PDB entry 4L0V | X-ray diffraction, 1.70 A resolution | chains A and C

Chain A:
Molecule: Tankyrase-2
Organism: Homo sapiens
Notes: EC 2.4.2.30; fragment: C-terminal fragment
UniProtKB: Q9H2K2 (TNKS2_HUMAN); numbering as in UniProt (aligned over 946-1113)
Sequence (191 residues; each row starts with the number of its first residue):
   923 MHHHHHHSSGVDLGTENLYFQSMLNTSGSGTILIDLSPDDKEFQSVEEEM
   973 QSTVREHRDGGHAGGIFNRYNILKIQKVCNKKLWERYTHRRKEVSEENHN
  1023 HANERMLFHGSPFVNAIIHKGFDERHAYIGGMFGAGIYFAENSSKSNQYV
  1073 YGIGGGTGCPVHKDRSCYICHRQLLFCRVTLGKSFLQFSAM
Disordered / not traced: 923-951, 1113
Construct notes: expression tag (923-945)
Ion coordination: Zn2+: Cys1081, His1084, Cys1089, Cys1092
Ligand contacts: 2-(4-chlorophenyl)-4H-chromen-4-one (1V1): Phe1030, His1031, Gly1032, Ser1033, Pro1034, Phe1035, His1048, Ala1049, Tyr1050, Tyr1060, Phe1061, Ala1062, Lys1067, Ser1068, Tyr1071, Ile1075
UniProt features mapped onto this chain:
  - binding site (Zn(2+)): Cys1081, His1084, Cys1089, Cys1092
  - mutagenesis: Met1054 (M1054V: Loss of activity)

Chain C:
Molecule: Tankyrase-2
Organism: Homo sapiens
Notes: EC 2.4.2.30; fragment: C-terminal fragment
UniProtKB: Q9H2K2 (TNKS2_HUMAN); numbering as in UniProt (aligned over 1114-1162)
Sequence (49 residues; row label = number of the first residue in the row):
  1114 KMAHSPPGHHSVTGRPSVNGLALAEYVIYRGEQAYPEYLITYQIMRPEG
Disordered / not traced: 1114, 1162

Chain A / chain C interface:
Residue-residue contacts (160):
  Leu955(A) - Leu1152(C)  hydrophobic
  Leu958(A) - Tyr1151(C)  hydrophobic
  Glu964(A) - Tyr1151(C)  hydrogen bond
  Val968(A) - Tyr1151(C)  hydrophobic
  Val968(A) - Ile1153(C)  hydrophobic
  Met972(A) - Ile1153(C)  hydrophobic
  Met972(A) - Tyr1155(C)  hydrophobic
  Arg977(A) - Asn1132(C)
  Arg977(A) - Leu1134(C)
  Arg977(A) - Ala1135(C)
  Arg980(A) - Val1131(C)
  Gly986(A) - Ile1157(C)
  Ile988(A) - Met1158(C)
  Ile988(A) - Pro1160(C)
  Phe989(A) - Ile1157(C)  hydrophobic
  Phe989(A) - Met1158(C)
  Asn990(A) - Pro1160(C)
  Arg991(A) - Met1158(C)  hydrogen bond (backbone-backbone)
  Tyr992(A) - Tyr1155(C)  hydrophobic
  Tyr992(A) - Gln1156(C)
  Tyr992(A) - Met1158(C)
  Asn993(A) - Tyr1155(C)
  Asn993(A) - Gln1156(C)  hydrogen bond (backbone-backbone)
  Asn993(A) - Met1158(C)
  Ile994(A) - Thr1154(C)
  Ile994(A) - Tyr1155(C)  hydrophobic
  Leu995(A) - Thr1154(C)  hydrogen bond (backbone-backbone)
  Leu995(A) - Tyr1155(C)
  Leu995(A) - Gln1156(C)
  Lys996(A) - Leu1152(C)
  Lys996(A) - Ile1153(C)
  Lys996(A) - Thr1154(C)  hydrogen bond (backbone-backbone)
  Ile997(A) - Leu1152(C)
  Gln998(A) - Glu1150(C)
  Gln998(A) - Tyr1151(C)
  Gln998(A) - Leu1152(C)  hydrogen bond (backbone-backbone)
  Lys999(A) - Glu1150(C)
  Lys999(A) - Tyr1151(C)
  Val1000(A) - Tyr1148(C)  hydrogen bond (backbone-side chain)
  Val1000(A) - Pro1149(C)
  Val1000(A) - Glu1150(C)  hydrogen bond (backbone-backbone)
  Val1000(A) - Leu1152(C)
  Cys1001(A) - Tyr1148(C)
  Asn1002(A) - Tyr1148(C)  hydrogen bond (backbone-side chain)
  Leu1005(A) - Tyr1148(C)
  Trp1006(A) - Tyr1148(C)
  Trp1006(A) - Glu1150(C)
  Arg1008(A) - Glu1145(C)
  Tyr1009(A) - Glu1145(C)
  Tyr1009(A) - Gln1146(C)
  Tyr1009(A) - Ala1147(C)
  Tyr1009(A) - Tyr1148(C)  hydrophobic
  Arg1012(A) - His1123(C)
  Arg1012(A) - Arg1143(C)
  Arg1012(A) - Glu1145(C)
  Arg1012(A) - Gln1146(C)  hydrogen bond
  Val1016(A) - His1123(C)
  Glu1019(A) - His1123(C)  salt bridge
  Arg1027(A) - Tyr1139(C)  hydrogen bond
  Leu1029(A) - Tyr1139(C)  hydrophobic
  Val1036(A) - Leu1152(C)  hydrophobic
  Phe1044(A) - Gly1144(C)
  Phe1044(A) - Ala1147(C)  hydrophobic
  Glu1046(A) - Met1115(C)
  Ala1049(A) - Met1115(C)  hydrophobic
  Phe1055(A) - Gly1127(C)
  Phe1055(A) - Val1140(C)  hydrophobic
  Phe1055(A) - Tyr1142(C)  hydrogen bond (backbone-side chain)
  Ala1057(A) - Met1115(C)
  Ala1057(A) - Ala1116(C)  hydrogen bond (backbone-backbone)
  Ala1057(A) - Tyr1142(C)
  Gly1058(A) - Met1115(C)
  Gly1058(A) - Val1140(C)
  Gly1058(A) - Ile1141(C)
  Gly1058(A) - Tyr1142(C)
  Ile1059(A) - Met1115(C)  hydrophobic
  Ile1059(A) - Tyr1139(C)
  Ile1059(A) - Val1140(C)
  Ile1059(A) - Ile1141(C)  hydrogen bond (backbone-backbone)
  Ile1059(A) - Gly1144(C)
  Tyr1060(A) - Tyr1139(C)
  Tyr1060(A) - Val1140(C)  hydrophobic
  Phe1061(A) - Glu1138(C)
  Phe1061(A) - Tyr1139(C)  hydrogen bond (backbone-backbone)
  Phe1061(A) - Ile1141(C)  hydrophobic
  Phe1061(A) - Ala1147(C)  hydrophobic
  Ala1062(A) - Ala1137(C)
  Glu1063(A) - Leu1136(C)
  Glu1063(A) - Ala1137(C)  hydrogen bond (backbone-backbone)
  Glu1063(A) - Tyr1139(C)  hydrogen bond
  Asn1064(A) - Ala1135(C)
  Asn1064(A) - Leu1136(C)  hydrogen bond (side chain-backbone)
  Lys1067(A) - Glu1138(C)  salt bridge
  Asn1069(A) - Tyr1155(C)  hydrogen bond
  Asn1069(A) - Ile1157(C)
  Val1072(A) - Tyr1155(C)
  Ser1088(A) - Ile1157(C)
  Cys1089(A) - Ile1157(C)
  Tyr1090(A) - Gln1156(C)
  Tyr1090(A) - Ile1157(C)
  Tyr1090(A) - Met1158(C)
  Tyr1090(A) - Arg1159(C)
  Ile1091(A) - Gln1156(C)  hydrogen bond (backbone-side chain)
  Cys1092(A) - Gln1156(C)
  His1093(A) - Tyr1155(C)
  His1093(A) - Gln1156(C)
  Arg1094(A) - Ile1153(C)
  Arg1094(A) - Thr1154(C)
  Arg1094(A) - Tyr1155(C)  hydrogen bond (backbone-backbone)
  Arg1094(A) - Ile1157(C)
  Gln1095(A) - Leu1152(C)
  Gln1095(A) - Ile1153(C)
  Gln1095(A) - Thr1154(C)  hydrogen bond
  Gln1095(A) - Tyr1155(C)
  Leu1096(A) - Tyr1151(C)
  Leu1096(A) - Leu1152(C)
  Leu1096(A) - Ile1153(C)  hydrogen bond (backbone-backbone)
  Leu1096(A) - Tyr1155(C)
  Leu1097(A) - Pro1149(C)  hydrophobic
  Leu1097(A) - Tyr1151(C)
  Leu1097(A) - Leu1152(C)  hydrophobic
  Phe1098(A) - Glu1150(C)  hydrogen bond (backbone-backbone)
  Phe1098(A) - Tyr1151(C)  hydrogen bond (backbone-backbone)
  Cys1099(A) - Tyr1148(C)
  Cys1099(A) - Pro1149(C)  hydrophobic
  Arg1100(A) - Ala1147(C)
  Arg1100(A) - Tyr1148(C)  hydrogen bond (backbone-backbone)
  Arg1100(A) - Glu1150(C)  salt bridge
  Val1101(A) - Ile1141(C)  hydrophobic
  Val1101(A) - Gln1146(C)
  Thr1102(A) - Ile1141(C)
  Thr1102(A) - Gln1146(C)  hydrogen bond (backbone-backbone)
  Leu1103(A) - His1123(C)
  Leu1103(A) - Ser1124(C)  hydrogen bond (backbone-side chain)
  Leu1103(A) - Tyr1139(C)  hydrophobic
  Gly1104(A) - His1123(C)
  Lys1105(A) - Gly1121(C)
  Lys1105(A) - His1122(C)
  Lys1105(A) - His1123(C)  hydrogen bond (backbone-backbone)
  Lys1105(A) - Ser1124(C)
  Ser1106(A) - His1122(C)
  Ser1106(A) - Ser1124(C)  hydrogen bond
  Ser1106(A) - Val1125(C)
  Ser1106(A) - Thr1126(C)  hydrogen bond
  Phe1107(A) - Pro1119(C)  hydrophobic
  Phe1107(A) - His1122(C)
  Phe1107(A) - Ser1124(C)  hydrogen bond (backbone-backbone)
  Phe1107(A) - Val1125(C)
  Phe1107(A) - Thr1126(C)  hydrogen bond (backbone-backbone)
  Leu1108(A) - Thr1126(C)
  Leu1108(A) - Arg1128(C)
  Gln1109(A) - Thr1126(C)  hydrogen bond (backbone-backbone)
  Gln1109(A) - Gly1127(C)
  Gln1109(A) - Arg1128(C)  hydrogen bond (backbone-backbone)
  Phe1110(A) - Arg1128(C)
  Ser1111(A) - Arg1128(C)  hydrogen bond (backbone-backbone)
  Ser1111(A) - Pro1129(C)
  Ser1111(A) - Ser1130(C)  hydrogen bond (backbone-backbone)
  Ala1112(A) - Ser1130(C)
  Ala1112(A) - Val1131(C)  hydrophobic
Other interface residues (no listed pair), chain A (83 interface residues in all): Thr975, Glu978, Gly987, Glu1015, Asn1020, Met1028, Phe1030, Ile1039, Ile1040, Asp1045

Summary:
The interface between chain A and chain C involves 83 residues on one side and 42 on the other, with 37
hydrogen bonds and 3 salt bridges. Polar pairs include Glu1019(A)-His1123(C), Lys1067(A)-Glu1138(C) and
Arg1100(A)-Glu1150(C). Ligands of chain A: 2-(4-chlorophenyl)-4H-chromen-4-one.
Here chain A is Tankyrase-2 and chain C is Tankyrase-2, both from Homo sapiens. Entry 4L0V (Tankyrase 2 in
complex with 4'-chloro flavone) was determined by X-ray diffraction (same publication as 4KZL, 4KZQ, 4KZU,
4L09, 4L0B, 4L0I and 10 further entries).
